8GTC - chains S and T of the 27 polymer chains in the assembly; structure by electron microscopy, 4.50 A resolution (low resolution: residue-level contacts below are approximate; hydrogen-bond / salt-bridge calls are withheld).

# Chain S (and T)
Molecule: Ribonuclease III
From: Dinoroseobacter phage vB_DshS-R4C
Notes: chain T of this document is another copy of the same molecule, construct and numbering; everything in this record applies to it too
UniProtKB: A0A4Y6E764 (A0A4Y6E764_9CAUD); residue numbers follow UniProt; this construct covers 1-230
Sequence (230 residues; row label = number of the first residue in the row):
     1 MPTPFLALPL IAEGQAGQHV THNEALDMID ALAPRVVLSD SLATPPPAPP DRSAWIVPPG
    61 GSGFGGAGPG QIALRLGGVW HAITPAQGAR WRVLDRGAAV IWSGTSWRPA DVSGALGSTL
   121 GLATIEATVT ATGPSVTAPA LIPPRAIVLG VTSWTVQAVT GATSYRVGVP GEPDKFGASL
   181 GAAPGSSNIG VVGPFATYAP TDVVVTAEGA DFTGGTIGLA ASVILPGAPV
Unresolved in the structure: 1-16, 114-115 (chain T: 1-16, 113-114)

# How chain S and chain T interact
Pairs across the interface - 11 pairs, chain S then chain T:
  G88(S) - P34(T)
  G88(S) - R35(T)
  G88(S) - V36(T)
  A89(S) - P34(T)
  A110(S) - L120(T)
  D111(S) - L120(T)
  V112(S) - L120(T)
  V112(S) - L122(T)
  P194(S) - P194(T)
  A196(S) - G193(T)
  A196(S) - P194(T)
Interface residues without a listed pair, chain S (8 interface residues in all): F195
Interface residues without a listed pair, chain T (8 interface residues in all): G121

# In short
Chain S and chain T each contribute 8 residues to their interface.
Both chains are Ribonuclease III (Dinoroseobacter phage vB_DshS-R4C). Entry 8GTC (Cryo-EM model of the marine
siphophage vB_DshS-R4C baseplate-tail complex) was determined by electron microscopy, deposited together with
8GTB, 8GTD and 8GTF.
